6NXF - chains A and V of the 4 polymer chains in the assembly; structure by X-ray diffraction, 2.79 A resolution.

[Chain A]
Protein: Meiotic recombination protein REC114
From: Mus musculus
UniProtKB: Q9CWH4 (RE114_MOUSE); residues 2-158 here = UniProt positions 2-158
Amino-acid sequence (158 residues; each row starts with the number of its first residue):
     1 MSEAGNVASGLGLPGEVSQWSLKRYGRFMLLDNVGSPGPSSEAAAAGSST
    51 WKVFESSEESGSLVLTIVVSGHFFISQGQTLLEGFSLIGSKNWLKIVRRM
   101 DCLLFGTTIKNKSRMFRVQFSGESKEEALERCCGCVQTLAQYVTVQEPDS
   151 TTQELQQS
Not modelled in the structure: 1-11, 36-46, 148-158
Modified residues: Mse1 (selenomethionine); Mse29, Mse100, Mse115 (selenomethionine; parent Met)
Sequence notes: initiating methionine (1); engineered mutation S49 (Pro in Q9CWH4)
From the paper describing this entry:
  - contacts within the chain: K23-S56 (hydrogen bond), Y25-R27, R27-L82, R27-E83 (salt bridge), R27-R114, L22-S56 (hydrogen bond), S56-S57 (hydrogen bond), S56-L63 (hydrogen bond)
  - mutagenesis - F74A/L81A: abolished binding to Ankyrin repeat domain 31 (chain V)
  - mutagenesis - F28A/L104A: decreased binding to Ankyrin repeat domain 31 (chain V)

[Chain V]
Protein: Ankyrin repeat domain 31
From: Mus musculus
UniProtKB: A0A140LI88 (A0A140LI88_MOUSE); residues 1808-1857 here correspond to UniProt positions 1716-1765 (UniProt number = residue number - 92)
Amino-acid sequence (51 residues; row label = number of the first residue in the row):
  1807 SSRESMQTIPHYLQIKEILQISKQELLPCHVMEQHWKFYVGRSHSEALLS
  1857 W
Not modelled in the structure: 1807-1809
Modified residues: Mse1812 (selenomethionine; parent Met); Mse1838 (selenomethionine; parent Met)
Sequence notes: expression tag (1807)
From the paper describing this entry:
  - mutagenesis - Y1818A/L1819A: abolished binding to Meiotic recombination protein REC114 (chain A)

[Chain A / chain V interface]
Contacting residue pairs - 28 pairs, chain A then chain V:
  L31(A) - I1821(V)
  L31(A) - K1822(V)
  L31(A) - I1824(V)  hydrophobic
  D32(A) - K1822(V)  hydrogen bond (backbone-backbone)
  D32(A) - E1823(V)
  D32(A) - I1824(V)  hydrogen bond (backbone-backbone)
  N33(A) - I1824(V)
  N33(A) - Q1826(V)
  V34(A) - I1824(V)  hydrogen bond (backbone-backbone)
  V34(A) - L1825(V)
  V34(A) - Q1826(V)
  S48(A) - S1811(V)
  S48(A) - I1824(V)
  S49(A) - Q1813(V)  hydrogen bond
  T50(A) - Mse1812(V)  hydrogen bond (side chain-backbone)
  T50(A) - Q1813(V)  hydrogen bond (side chain-backbone)
  T50(A) - T1814(V)  hydrogen bond (side chain-backbone)
  T50(A) - I1815(V)
  W51(A) - Q1813(V)  hydrogen bond (backbone-backbone)
  W51(A) - T1814(V)
  W51(A) - I1815(V)  hydrogen bond (backbone-backbone)
  K52(A) - I1815(V)
  K52(A) - H1817(V)
  V53(A) - T1814(V)
  V53(A) - I1815(V)  hydrogen bond (backbone-backbone)
  V53(A) - P1816(V)
  V53(A) - H1817(V)  hydrogen bond (backbone-backbone)
  F54(A) - H1817(V)
Interface residues without a listed pair, chain A (13 interface residues in all): Mse29, G35
From the paper, about this interface:
  - hot spots on chain A (mutagenesis) - F74A/L81A: abolished binding to Ankyrin repeat domain 31 (chain V)
  - hot spots on chain A (mutagenesis) - F28A/L104A: decreased binding to Ankyrin repeat domain 31 (chain V)
  - hot spots on chain V (mutagenesis) - Y1818A/L1819A: abolished binding to Meiotic recombination protein REC114 (chain A)
  - hot spots on chain V (mutagenesis) - W1842A: decreased binding to Meiotic recombination protein REC114 (chain A)

[Summary]
Chain A and chain V each contribute 13 residues to their interface, with 11 hydrogen bonds. Among the polar
pairs are S49(A)-Q1813(V), T50(A)-Mse1812(V) and T50(A)-Q1813(V). From the paper: F74A/L81A of chain A abolish
binding to Ankyrin repeat domain 31 (chain V); contacts within the chain involving K23(A), S56(A) and Y25(A)
among others; 4 substitutions were tested in all.
Chain A is Meiotic recombination protein REC114 and chain V is Ankyrin repeat domain 31, both from Mus
musculus; the structure, Crystal structure of mouse REC114 PH domain in complex with ANKRD31 C terminus, was
determined by X-ray diffraction.
